8APJ - chains B1 and E1 of the 42 polymer chains in the assembly; structure by electron microscopy, 3.80 A resolution.

Chain B1:
Name: ATP synthase subunit alpha, mitochondrial
Source organism: Trypanosoma brucei brucei
Reference sequence: Q9GS23 (ATPA_TRYBB); residues 1-584 here = UniProt positions 1-584
Chain sequence (584 residues; each row starts with the number of its first residue):
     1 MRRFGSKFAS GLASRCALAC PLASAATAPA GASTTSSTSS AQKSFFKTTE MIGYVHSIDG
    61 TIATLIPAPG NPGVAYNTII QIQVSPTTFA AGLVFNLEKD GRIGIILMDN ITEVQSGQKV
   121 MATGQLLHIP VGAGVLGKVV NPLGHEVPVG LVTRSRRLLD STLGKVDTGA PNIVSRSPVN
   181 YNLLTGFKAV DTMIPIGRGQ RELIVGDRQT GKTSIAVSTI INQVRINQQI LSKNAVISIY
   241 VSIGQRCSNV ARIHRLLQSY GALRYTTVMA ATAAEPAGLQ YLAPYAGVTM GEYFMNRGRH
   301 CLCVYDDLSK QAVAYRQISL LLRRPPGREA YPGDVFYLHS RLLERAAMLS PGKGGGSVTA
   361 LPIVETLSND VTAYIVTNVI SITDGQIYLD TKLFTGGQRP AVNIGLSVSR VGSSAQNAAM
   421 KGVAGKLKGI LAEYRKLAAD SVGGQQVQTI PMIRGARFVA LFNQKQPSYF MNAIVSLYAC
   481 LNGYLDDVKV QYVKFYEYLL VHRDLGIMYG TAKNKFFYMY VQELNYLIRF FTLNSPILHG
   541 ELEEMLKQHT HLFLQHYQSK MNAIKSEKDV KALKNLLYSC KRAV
Disordered / not traced: 1-45, 151-160
Metal / ion sites: Mg2+: Thr-213 (together with ATP)
Ligand contacts: ATP (adenosine-5'-triphosphate): Asp-207, Arg-208, Gln-209, Thr-210, Gly-211, Lys-212, Thr-213, Ser-214, Phe-394, Arg-399, Pro-400, Gln-464, Lys-465
Swiss-Prot annotation at these positions:
  - binding site (ATP): Asp-207 to Ser-214, Gln-464
  - site: Leu-159, Asp-160 (Cleavage), Ser-407 (Required for activity)

Chain E1:
Name: ATP synthase subunit beta, mitochondrial
Source organism: Trypanosoma brucei brucei
Notes: EC 7.1.2.2
Reference sequence: Q9GPE9 (ATPB_TRYBB); numbering as in UniProt (aligned over 1-519)
Chain sequence (519 residues; row label = number of the first residue in the row):
     1 MLTRFRSAVL RGAVSITGAR AASTAPVADH KGRVGHVSQV IGAVVDVHFA DGVPPVLTAL
    61 DVVDKLGRDE PLTLEIVQHL DAHTGRCIAM QTTDLLKLKA KVVSTGGNIS VPVGRETLGR
   121 IFNVLGDAID QRGPVGEKLR MPIHAVAPKL ADQAAEDAVL TTGIKVIDLI LPYCKGGKIG
   181 LFGGAGVGKT VIIMELINNV AKGHGGFSVF AGVGERTREG TDLYLEMMQS KVIDLKGESK
   241 CVLVYGQMNE PPGARARVAQ SALTMAEYFR DVEGQDVLLF IDNIFRFTQA NSEVSALLGR
   301 IPAAVGYQPT LAEDLGQLQE RITSTTKGSI TSVQAVYVPA DDITDPAPAT TFSHLDATTV
   361 LDRAVAESGI YPAVNPLECA SRIMDPDVIS VDHYNVAQDV VQMLTKYREL QDIIAVLGID
   421 ELSEEDKLIV DRARKLVKFL SQPFQVAEVF TGMTGHYVQL DDTIDSFSGL LMGTYDQVPE
   481 MAFYMVGGIN SVLEKAKKMA EEAAELEKMR RARVAQASS
Disordered / not traced: 1-27, 514-519
Metal / ion sites: Mg2+: Thr-190 (together with ADP)
Ligand contacts: ADP (adenosine-5'-diphosphate): Gly-184, Ala-185, Gly-186, Val-187, Gly-188, Lys-189, Thr-190, Val-191, Glu-219, Tyr-371, Phe-444, Ala-447, Phe-450, Thr-451
Swiss-Prot annotation at these positions:
  - binding site (ATP): Gly-184 to Val-191, Arg-216

Interface between chain B1 and chain E1:
Pairs across the interface - 69 pairs, chain B1 then chain E1:
  His-56(B1) with His-79(E1); Leu-80(E1), hydrogen bond (side chain-backbone); Asp-81(E1)
  Ser-57(B1) with His-79(E1); Leu-80(E1)
  Ile-58(B1) with Gln-78(E1); His-79(E1), hydrogen bond (backbone-backbone)
  Asp-59(B1) with Gln-78(E1), hydrogen bond; Arg-300(E1), salt bridge
  Thr-61(B1) with Glu-313(E1)
  Gln-115(B1) with Pro-55(E1)
  Ser-116(B1) with Val-53(E1); His-79(E1), hydrogen bond; Asp-81(E1); Ala-82(E1)
  Pro-148(B1) with Ala-151(E1)
  Gly-150(B1) with Ala-151(E1)
  Arg-208(B1) with Ile-343(E1); Phe-352(E1); Val-360(E1); Glu-378(E1), hydrogen bond (side chain-backbone)
  Gln-209(B1) with Ala-380(E1)
  Gln-245(B1) with Glu-320(E1)
  Arg-246(B1) with Glu-320(E1); Ser-353(E1); His-354(E1); Leu-355(E1); Asp-356(E1), salt bridge
  Cys-247(B1) with Leu-150(E1); Gln-153(E1); Glu-320(E1), hydrogen bond (backbone-side chain)
  Ser-248(B1) with Gln-153(E1)
  Ala-251(B1) with Leu-150(E1)
  Arg-252(B1) with Arg-382(E1)
  Ala-273(B1) with Glu-320(E1); His-354(E1)
  Ala-274(B1) with Gln-317(E1); Glu-320(E1)
  Pro-276(B1) with Glu-313(E1)
  Ala-277(B1) with Glu-313(E1)
  Arg-316(B1) with Ala-304(E1)
  Gln-317(B1) with Pro-309(E1); Thr-310(E1); Glu-313(E1), hydrogen bond
  Leu-321(B1) with Arg-300(E1); Pro-309(E1), hydrophobic; Thr-310(E1)
  Arg-323(B1) with Gly-299(E1), hydrogen bond (side chain-backbone); Ile-301(E1)
  Glu-329(B1) with Ala-304(E1)
  Ala-330(B1) with Ala-303(E1); Ala-304(E1)
  Leu-367(B1) with Thr-344(E1)
  Ser-368(B1) with Thr-344(E1)
  Lys-392(B1) with Thr-405(E1)
  Thr-395(B1) with Leu-377(E1); Val-401(E1); Gln-402(E1); Thr-405(E1), hydrogen bond
  Gly-396(B1) with Gln-402(E1)
  Gly-397(B1) with Gln-402(E1)
  Arg-399(B1) with Tyr-394(E1); Gln-398(E1), hydrogen bond
  Asn-575(B1) with Asp-392(E1)
  Tyr-578(B1) with Asn-395(E1); Asp-399(E1), hydrogen bond
  Lys-581(B1) with Gln-402(E1)
  Arg-582(B1) with Pro-386(E1); Val-391(E1)
Interface residues without a listed pair, chain B1 (53 interface residues in all): Val-139, Val-147, Val-149, Asn-249, Val-250, Arg-255, Thr-272, Glu-275, Lys-310, Val-313, Leu-320, Val-442, Gly-443, Lys-571, Lys-574
Interface residues without a listed pair, chain E1 (55 interface residues in all): Val-77, Ala-147, Pro-148, Ala-155, Lys-178, Pro-302, Ala-312, Gly-316, Thr-323, Ala-349, Thr-358, Ile-413, Glu-421

Overview:
53 residues of chain B1 face 55 of chain E1 across their interface; the contacts include 11 hydrogen bonds and
2 salt bridges. Polar contacts include Asp-59(B1)/Arg-300(E1), Arg-246(B1)/Asp-356(E1) and
His-56(B1)/Leu-80(E1). Bound to chain B1: ATP. Chain E1 binds ADP.
Here chain B1 is ATP synthase subunit alpha, mitochondrial and chain E1 is ATP synthase subunit beta,
mitochondrial, both from Trypanosoma brucei brucei. Entry 8APJ (rotational state 2d of Trypanosoma brucei
mitochondrial ATP synthase) was determined by electron microscopy together with 8AP6, 8AP7, 8AP8, 8AP9, 8APA,
8APB and 7 further entries from the same study.
